4L01 - chain A; structure by X-ray diffraction, 1.90 A resolution.

# Chain A
Name: Tyrosine-protein kinase JAK1
From: Homo sapiens
Notes: EC 2.7.10.2; fragment: pseudokinase domain
UniProt: P23458 (JAK1_HUMAN); residues 561-860 here = UniProt positions 561-860
Sequence (304 residues; each row starts with the number of its first residue):
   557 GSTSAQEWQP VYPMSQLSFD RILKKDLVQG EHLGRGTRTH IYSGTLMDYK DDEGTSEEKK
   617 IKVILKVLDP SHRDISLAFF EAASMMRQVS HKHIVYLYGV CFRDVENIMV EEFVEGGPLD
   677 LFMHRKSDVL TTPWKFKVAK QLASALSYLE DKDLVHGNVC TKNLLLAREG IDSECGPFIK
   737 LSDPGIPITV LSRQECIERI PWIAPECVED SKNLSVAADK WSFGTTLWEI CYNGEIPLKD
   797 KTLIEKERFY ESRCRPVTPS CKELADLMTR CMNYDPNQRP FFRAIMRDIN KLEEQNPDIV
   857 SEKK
Unresolved in the structure: 557-564, 605-614, 729-730, 851-860
Differences from the reference sequence: expression tag (557-560); engineered mutation F658 (Val in P23458)
Reported in the primary citation:
  - contacts within the chain: F636-F658
  - conformationally variable residues (loop rearrangement): F575, F658

# Overview
The paper reports conformational variability at F575 and F658; contacts within the chain involving F636 and
F658.
Chain A is Tyrosine-protein kinase JAK1 (Homo sapiens); the structure, Crystal structure of the V658F apo Jak1
pseudokinase domain, was determined by X-ray diffraction, deposited together with 4L00.
